8BMQ - chains A and D of the 4 polymer chains in the assembly; structure by electron microscopy, 3.60 A resolution.

== Chain A ==
Name: Energy-coupling factor transporter ATP-binding protein EcfA1
Organism: Lactobacillus delbrueckii subsp. bulgaricus ATCC 11842
Notes: EC 7.-.-.-
Reference sequence: Q1GBJ0 (ECFA1_LACDA); residues 2-282 here = UniProt positions 2-282
Sequence (300 residues; numbered -17 to 282; the number before each row is that of its first residue; numbers below 1 keep their minus sign (Met-17 is residue -17)):
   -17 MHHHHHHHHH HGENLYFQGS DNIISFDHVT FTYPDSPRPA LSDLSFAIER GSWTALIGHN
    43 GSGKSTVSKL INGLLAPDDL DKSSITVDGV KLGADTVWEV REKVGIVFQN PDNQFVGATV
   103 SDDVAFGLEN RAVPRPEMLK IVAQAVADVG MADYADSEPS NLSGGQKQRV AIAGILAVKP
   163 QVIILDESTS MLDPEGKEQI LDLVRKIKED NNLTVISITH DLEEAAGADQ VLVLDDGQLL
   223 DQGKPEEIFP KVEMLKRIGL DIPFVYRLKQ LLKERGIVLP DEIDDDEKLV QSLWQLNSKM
Not modelled in the structure: -17 to 0, 15-16, 282
Construct notes: initiating methionine (-17); expression tag (-16 to 1)
Swiss-Prot annotation at these positions:
  - binding site (ATP): Gly40 to Ser47
Residues lining bound ligands: AMP-PNP (ANP; phosphoaminophosphonic acid-adenylate ester): Phe13, Ser18, Arg20, Ala22, His41, Asn42, Gly43, Ser44, Gly45, Lys46, Ser47, Thr48, Gln91, Glu169, His202
Reported in the primary citation:
  - mutagenesis - E169Q: decreased growth in response to cobalamin
  - mutagenesis - E169Q: abolished catalytic activity
  - catalytic residues: Glu169

== Chain D ==
Name: Energy-coupling factor transporter transmembrane protein EcfT
Organism: Lactobacillus delbrueckii subsp. bulgaricus ATCC 11842
Reference sequence: Q1GBI8 (Q1GBI8_LACDA); residues 1-265 here = UniProt positions 1-265
Sequence (265 residues; numbered 1 to 265; the number before each row is that of its first residue):
     1 MSKIIIGRYL PGTTFVYRVD PRAKLLTTFY FIIMIFLANN WVSYLVISIF GLAYVFATGL
    61 KARVFWDGVK PMIWMIVFTS LLQTFFMAGG KVYWHWWIFT LSSEGLINGL YVFIRFAMII
   121 LVSTVMTVTT KPLEIADAME WMLTPLKLFK VNVGMISLVI SIALRFVPTL FDQTVKIMNA
   181 QRSRGADFND GGLVKRAKSV VPMLVPLFID SLEVALDLST AMESRGYKGS EGRTRYRILE
   241 WSKVDLIPVA YCLLLTILMI TTRKH
Not modelled in the structure: 1-4

== How chain A and chain D interact ==
Residue-residue contacts (52):
  Asn54(A) with Ser224(D), hydrogen bond
  Leu56(A) with Thr220(D); Glu223(D)
  Trp80(A) with Gly226(D); Lys228(D)
  Arg83(A) with Glu223(D), hydrogen bond (side chain-backbone); Ser224(D)
  Phe90(A) with Thr220(D)
  Asn92(A) with Asp217(D), hydrogen bond
  Asp94(A) with Arg165(D), hydrogen bond (backbone-side chain)
  Asn95(A) with Val214(D); Asp217(D), hydrogen bond; Leu218(D)
  Gln96(A) with Ala221(D)
  Phe97(A) with Arg165(D), hydrogen bond (backbone-side chain)
  Val98(A) with Leu218(D), hydrophobic; Met222(D), hydrophobic; Arg225(D)
  Gly99(A) with Arg165(D)
  Ala100(A) with Leu133(D), hydrophobic
  Ser103(A) with Tyr236(D), hydrogen bond
  Asp104(A) with Tyr236(D); Arg237(D), salt bridge
  Asp105(A) with Arg225(D), salt bridge
  Ala107(A) with Tyr236(D), hydrophobic
  Phe108(A) with Tyr227(D), hydrophobic
  Gly109(A) with Arg225(D)
  Glu111(A) with Arg233(D), salt bridge; Thr234(D); Arg235(D); Tyr236(D), hydrogen bond (side chain-backbone)
  Asn112(A) with Arg225(D); Gly226(D), hydrogen bond (side chain-backbone); Tyr227(D); Lys228(D); Arg233(D), hydrogen bond
  Arg113(A) with Arg225(D), hydrogen bond (side chain-backbone)
  Ala114(A) with Gly232(D); Thr234(D)
  Val115(A) with Thr234(D), hydrogen bond (backbone-side chain)
  Arg117(A) with Arg235(D); Tyr236(D), hydrogen bond (side chain-backbone); Ile238(D)
  Met120(A) with Thr234(D); Arg235(D); Tyr236(D), hydrophobic
  Leu121(A) with Tyr236(D)
  Val124(A) with Tyr236(D)
  Pro141(A) with Arg165(D)
  Ser142(A) with Pro168(D); Thr169(D)
  Gly156(A) with Arg225(D), hydrogen bond (backbone-side chain)
Other interface residues (no listed pair), chain A (36 interface residues in all): Lys51, Ile88, Thr101, Val106, Ile157
Other interface residues (no listed pair), chain D (25 interface residues in all): Phe166, Glu213

== Overview ==
Chain A and chain D form an interface of 36 and 25 residues respectively; the contacts include 14 hydrogen
bonds and 3 salt bridges. Among the polar pairs are Asp104(A)-Arg237(D), Asp105(A)-Arg225(D) and
Glu111(A)-Arg233(D). Ligands of chain A: AMP-PNP. The paper reports the catalytic residue Glu169(A); E169Q of
chain A reduces growth in response to cobalamin.
Chain A is Energy-coupling factor transporter ATP-binding protein EcfA1 and chain D is Energy-coupling factor
transporter transmembrane protein EcfT, both from Lactobacillus delbrueckii subsp. bulgaricus ATCC 11842; the
structure, Cryo-EM structure of the folate-specific ECF transporter complex in MSP2N2 lipid nanodiscs bound to
AMP-PNP, was determined by electron microscopy (same publication as 8BMP, 8BMR and 8BMS).
